Entry 6Z46 (X-ray diffraction, 3.70 A resolution); this record covers chains P and W of the 28 polymer chains in the assembly.

[Chain P]
Molecule: Proteasome subunit alpha
From: Sulfolobus acidocaldarius
Notes: EC 3.4.25.1
Reference sequence: A0A0U3GK31 (A0A0U3GK31_9CREN); residue numbers follow UniProt; this construct covers 1-242
Sequence (242 residues; row label = number of the first residue in the row):
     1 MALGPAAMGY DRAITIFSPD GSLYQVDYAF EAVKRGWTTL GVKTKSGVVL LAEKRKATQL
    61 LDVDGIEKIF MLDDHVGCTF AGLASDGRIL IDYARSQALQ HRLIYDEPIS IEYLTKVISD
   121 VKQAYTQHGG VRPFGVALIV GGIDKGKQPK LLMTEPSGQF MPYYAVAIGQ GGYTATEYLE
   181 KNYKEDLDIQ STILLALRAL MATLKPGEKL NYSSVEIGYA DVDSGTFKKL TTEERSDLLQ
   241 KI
Unresolved in the structure: 1-14, 43-47, 72-77, 149-150, 204-210, 238-242

[Chain W]
Molecule: Proteasome subunit beta
From: Sulfolobus acidocaldarius
Notes: EC 3.4.25.1
Reference sequence: A0A0U3GVH3 (A0A0U3GVH3_9CREN); residues 2-190 here correspond to UniProt positions 7-195 (UniProt number = residue number + 5)
Sequence (198 residues; row label = number of the first residue in the row):
     1 MTAIGIKTKD GVVLAAERRL SYGDFVLSKS ARKVFKLGRF GIAGAGIVGD IQTLTRIMNV
    61 EIKYYEMYNS RKISARAAAK LLSVILYQNK VLPYISELLF GGVDEDGPKL FILDPIGSLI
   121 EDSYAAVGSG ARVAIGVLEA EYNESLTSEA AKELAIKSMK SAVERDVMSG DGIDILIINK
   181 NNIYEDFIKI LEHHHHHH
Unresolved in the structure: 1, 36-41, 171-198
Sequence notes: initiating methionine (1); expression tag (191-198)

[Chain P / chain W interface]
Contacting residue pairs - 7 pairs, chain P then chain W:
  M71(P) - M67(W)  hydrophobic
  D92(P) - Y68(W)
  R95(P) - M67(W)  hydrogen bond (side chain-backbone)
  R95(P) - Y68(W)
  L99(P) - V60(W)  hydrophobic
  L103(P) - R56(W)
  L103(P) - V60(W)  hydrophobic
Also at the interface, not in a pair above, chain P (6 interface residues in all): R102
Also at the interface, not in a pair above, chain W (7 interface residues in all): I57, K63, Y64

[In short]
Chain P and chain W form an interface of 6 and 7 residues respectively; the contacts include 1 hydrogen bond.
Its one hydrogen-bonded contact is R95(P)-M67(W).
Here chain P is Proteasome subunit alpha and chain W is Proteasome subunit beta, both from Sulfolobus
acidocaldarius. Entry 6Z46 (Structure of the S. acidocaldarius 20S proteasome (Saci0613/Saci0662)) was
determined by X-ray diffraction.
